2JA8 - chains A and T of the 15 polymer chains in the assembly; structure by X-ray diffraction, 3.80 A resolution.

Chain A:
Molecule: DNA-directed RNA polymerase II largest subunit
Source organism: Saccharomyces cerevisiae
Notes: EC 2.7.7.6
Reference sequence: P04050 (RPB1_YEAST); residue numbers follow UniProt; this construct covers 1-1733
Amino-acid sequence (1733 residues; row label = number of the first residue in the row):
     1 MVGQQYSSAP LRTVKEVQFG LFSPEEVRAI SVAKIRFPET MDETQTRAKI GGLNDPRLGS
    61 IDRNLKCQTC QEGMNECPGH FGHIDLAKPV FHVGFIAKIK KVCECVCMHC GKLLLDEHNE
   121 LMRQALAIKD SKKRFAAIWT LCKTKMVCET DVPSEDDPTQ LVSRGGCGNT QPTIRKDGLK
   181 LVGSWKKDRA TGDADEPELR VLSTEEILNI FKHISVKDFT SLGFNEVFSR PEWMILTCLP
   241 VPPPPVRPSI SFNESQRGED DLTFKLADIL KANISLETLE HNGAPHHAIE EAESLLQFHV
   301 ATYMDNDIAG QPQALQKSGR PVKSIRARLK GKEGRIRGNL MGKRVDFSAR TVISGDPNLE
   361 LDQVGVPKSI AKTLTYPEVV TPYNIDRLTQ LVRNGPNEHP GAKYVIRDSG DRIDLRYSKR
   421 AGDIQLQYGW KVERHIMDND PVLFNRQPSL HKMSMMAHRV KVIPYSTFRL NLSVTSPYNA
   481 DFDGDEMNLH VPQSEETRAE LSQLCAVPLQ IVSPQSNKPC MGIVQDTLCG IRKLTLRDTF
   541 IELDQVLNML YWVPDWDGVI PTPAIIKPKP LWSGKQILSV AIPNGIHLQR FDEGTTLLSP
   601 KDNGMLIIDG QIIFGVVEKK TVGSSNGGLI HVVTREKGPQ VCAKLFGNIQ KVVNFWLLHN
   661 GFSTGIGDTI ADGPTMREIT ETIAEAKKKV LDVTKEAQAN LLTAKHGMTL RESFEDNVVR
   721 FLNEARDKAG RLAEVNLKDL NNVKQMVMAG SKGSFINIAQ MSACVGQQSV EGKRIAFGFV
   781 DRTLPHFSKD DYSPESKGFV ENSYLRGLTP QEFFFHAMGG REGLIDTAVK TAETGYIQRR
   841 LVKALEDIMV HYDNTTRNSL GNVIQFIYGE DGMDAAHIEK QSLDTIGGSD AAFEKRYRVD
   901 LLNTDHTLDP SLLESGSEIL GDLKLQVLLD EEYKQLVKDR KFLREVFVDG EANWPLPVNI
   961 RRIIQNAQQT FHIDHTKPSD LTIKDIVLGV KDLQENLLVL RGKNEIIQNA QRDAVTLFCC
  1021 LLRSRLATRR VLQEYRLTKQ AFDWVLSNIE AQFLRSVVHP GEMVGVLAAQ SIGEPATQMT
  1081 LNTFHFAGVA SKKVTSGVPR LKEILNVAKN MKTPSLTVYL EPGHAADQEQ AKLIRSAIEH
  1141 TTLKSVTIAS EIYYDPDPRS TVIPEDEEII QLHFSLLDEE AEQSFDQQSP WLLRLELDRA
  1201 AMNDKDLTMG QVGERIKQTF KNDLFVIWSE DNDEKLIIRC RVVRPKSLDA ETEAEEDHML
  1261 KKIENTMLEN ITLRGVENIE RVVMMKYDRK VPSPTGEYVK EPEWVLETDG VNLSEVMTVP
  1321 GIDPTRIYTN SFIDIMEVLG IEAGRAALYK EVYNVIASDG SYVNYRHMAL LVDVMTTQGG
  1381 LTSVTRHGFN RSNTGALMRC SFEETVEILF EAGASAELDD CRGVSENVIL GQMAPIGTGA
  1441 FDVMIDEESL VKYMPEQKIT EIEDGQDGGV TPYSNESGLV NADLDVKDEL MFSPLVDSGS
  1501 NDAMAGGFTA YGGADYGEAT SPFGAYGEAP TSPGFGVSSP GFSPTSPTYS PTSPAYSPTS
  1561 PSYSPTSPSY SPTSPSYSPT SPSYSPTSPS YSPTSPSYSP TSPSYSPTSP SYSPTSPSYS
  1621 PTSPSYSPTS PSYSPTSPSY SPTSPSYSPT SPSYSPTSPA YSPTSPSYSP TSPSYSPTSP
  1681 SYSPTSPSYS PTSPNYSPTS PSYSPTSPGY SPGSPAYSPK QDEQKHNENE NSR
Not modelled in the structure: 1, 190-194, 1082-1091, 1177-1186, 1246-1253, 1456-1733
Metal / ion sites: Zn2+ site 1: Cys-77, His-80; Zn2+ site 2: Cys-110, Cys-167; Mg2+: Asp-481, Asp-483, Asp-485 (shared with 1 residue of chain P)
Swiss-Prot annotation at these positions:
  - region: Pro-248 to Asp-260 (Lid loop), Asn-306 to Lys-323 (Rudder loop), Pro-810 to Glu-822 (Bridging helix)
  - binding site (Zn(2+)): Cys-67, Cys-70, Cys-77, His-80, Cys-107, Cys-110, Cys-148, Cys-167
  - binding site (Mg(2+)): Asp-481, Asp-483, Asp-485
  - modified residue: Thr-1471 (Phosphothreonine)
  - cross-link (Glycyl lysine isopeptide (Lys-Gly)): Lys-695 (interchain with G-Cter in ubiquitin), Lys-1246 (interchain with G-Cter in ubiquitin), Lys-1350 (interchain with G-Cter in ubiquitin)
  - natural variant: Ser-1653 to Pro-1659 (deletion: In strain: A364A)
  - mutagenesis: Lys-1246 (K1246R: Impairs ubiquitination during transcription stress)

Chain T:
Molecule: 25-nt DNA strand
Sequence (25 nucleotides; numbered 4 to 29; 1 number in that range is skipped by the numbering (no residue carries it; nothing is unmodelled there); the number before each row is that of its first residue):
     4 AGCTCAAGTA CTTTTX
    21 CUGGTCATT
Not modelled in the structure: 4-9
Modified positions: TT ([(1r,3r,4s,9r,10s,12r,15as,15br,18br,18cs)-10-hydroxy-15a,15b-dimethyl-13,15,16,18-tetraoxohexadecahydro-8H-9,12-epoxy-1,4-methano-2,5,7-trioxa-12a,14,17,18a-tetraazacyclohexadeca[1,2,3,4-def]biphenylen-3-yl]methyl dihydrogen phosphate) at position 19; BRU (5-bromo-2'-deoxyuridine-5'-monophosphate) at position 22
Glycans and other covalent adducts: covalent link TT_19/DC21

How chain A and chain T interact:
Pairs across the interface (20; chain A residue first):
  Ser-318(A) with DT29(T), phosphate contact
  Lys-330(A) with DT16(T), salt bridge to the phosphate
  Lys-332(A) with TT_19(T), base contact; DC21(T), salt bridge to the phosphate
  Arg-337(A) with DT17(T), hydrogen bond to the phosphate; DT18(T), salt bridge to the phosphate
  Arg-344(A) with BRU_22(T), salt bridge to the phosphate
  Arg-350(A) with BRU_22(T), sugar contact
  Gln-447(A) with DC21(T), sugar contact
  Pro-448(A) with TT_19(T), base contact
  Thr-831(A) with TT_19(T), base contact
  Ala-832(A) with TT_19(T), base contact
  Glu-833(A) with TT_19(T), base contact
  Gly-835(A) with TT_19(T), base contact
  Tyr-836(A) with DT17(T), sugar contact; DT18(T), sugar contact; TT_19(T), base contact
  Arg-839(A) with DT17(T), phosphate contact; DT18(T), salt bridge to the phosphate
  Glu-1403(A) with DT17(T), sugar contact
Interface residues without a listed pair, chain A (19 interface residues in all): Lys-317, Arg-320, Gly-331, Arg-1386

Overview:
19 residues of chain A and 7 residues of chain T are in contact; the contacts include 1 hydrogen bond and 5
salt bridges. Polar contacts include Arg-337(A)/DT17(T), Lys-330(A)/DT16(T) and Lys-332(A)/DC21(T).
Here chain A is DNA-directed RNA polymerase II largest subunit (Saccharomyces cerevisiae) and chain T is a
25-nt DNA strand. Entry 2JA8 (CPD lesion containing RNA Polymerase II elongation complex D) was determined by
X-ray diffraction together with 2JA5, 2JA6 and 2JA7 from the same study.
